Entry 7FO1 (X-ray diffraction, 1.50 A resolution); this record covers chains A and B.

== Chain A ==
Name: Pre-mRNA-splicing factor 8
Organism: Saccharomyces cerevisiae S288C
UniProtKB: P33334 (PRP8_YEAST); numbering as in UniProt (aligned over 1836-2090)
Sequence (258 residues; numbered 1833 to 2090; the number before each row is that of its first residue):
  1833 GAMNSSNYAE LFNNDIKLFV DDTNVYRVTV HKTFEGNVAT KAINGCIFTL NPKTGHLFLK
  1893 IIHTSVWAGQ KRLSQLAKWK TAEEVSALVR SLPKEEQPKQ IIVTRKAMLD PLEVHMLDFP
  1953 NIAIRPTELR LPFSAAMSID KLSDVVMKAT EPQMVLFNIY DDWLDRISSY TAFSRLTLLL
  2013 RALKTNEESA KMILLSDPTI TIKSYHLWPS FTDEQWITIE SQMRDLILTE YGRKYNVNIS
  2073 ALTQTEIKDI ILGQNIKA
Unresolved in the structure: 2070-2090
Construct notes: expression tag (1833-1835)
Swiss-Prot annotation at these positions:
  - mutagenesis: Asp1853 (D1853A: Alters protein folding. Severely impaired growth. Strongly reduced growth at 35 degrees Celsius; when associated with A-1854; D1853N: Reduced growth at 30 degrees Celsius ...), Asp1854 (D1854A: Reduced growth at 30 degrees Celsius. Strongly reduced growth at 16 degrees Celsius. Strongly reduced growth at 35 degrees Celsius; when associated with A-1853 ...), Thr1855 (T1855A: Reduced growth at 30 degrees Celsius. Strongly reduced growth at 16 degrees Celsius), Thr1936 (T1936A: Reduced growth at 30 degrees Celsius. Strongly reduced growth at 16 degrees Celsius), Arg1937 (R1937K: Severely impaired growth. Reduced growth at 30 degrees Celsius. Strongly reduced growth at 16 degrees Celsius)

== Chain B ==
Name: A1 cistron-splicing factor AAR2
Organism: Saccharomyces cerevisiae S288C
UniProtKB: P32357 (AAR2_YEAST); aligned to UniProt positions 1-317 over residues 1-317
Sequence (308 residues; numbered -3 to 317; 13 numbers in that range are skipped by the numbering (no residue carries them; nothing is unmodelled there); the number before each row is that of its first residue; numbers below 1 keep their minus sign (Gly-3 is residue -3)):
    -3 GAMAMNTVPF TSAPIEVTIG IDQYSFNVKE NQPFHGIKDI PIGHVHVIHF QHADNSSMRY
    57 GYWFDCRMGN FYIQYDPKDG LYKMMEERDG AKFENIVHNF KERQMMVSYP KIDEDDTWYN
   117 LTEFVQMDKI RKIVRKDENQ FSYVDSSMTT VQENEL
   166 SSSSSDPAHS LNYTVINFKS REAIRPGHEM EDFLDKSYYL NTVMLQGIFK NSSNYFGELQ
   226 FAFLNAMFFG NYGSSLQWHA MIELICSSAT VPKHMLDKLD EILYYQIKTL PEQYSDILLN
   286 ERVWNICLYS SFQKNSLHNT EKIMENKYPE LL
Unresolved in the structure: -3 to 0, 166-169
Construct notes: expression tag (-3 to 0); conflict Ser166 (Leu153 in P32357), Ser167 (Lys154 in P32357), Ser170 (Asp in P32357)
Swiss-Prot annotation at these positions:
  - region: Leu261 to Ile282 (Leucine-zipper)
  - modified residue: Ser253 (Phosphoserine), Thr274 (Phosphothreonine)
Small-molecule neighbours: W0R (3-[(2-methylpropyl)sulfanyl]-N-(pyridin-3-yl)propanamide): Phe22, Asn23, Val24, Gln28, Pro29, Phe30, Arg99, Gln100, Met101, Met102, Val103

== Chain A / chain B interface ==
Pairs across the interface - 17 pairs, chain A then chain B:
  Gln1907(A) with Met195(B); Leu199(B)
  Leu1908(A) with Met195(B), hydrophobic
  Trp1911(A) with Glu194(B); Met195(B); Phe198(B), hydrophobic
  Asp1942(A) with Lys184(B), salt bridge; Phe198(B)
  Glu1945(A) with Lys184(B), salt bridge
  Val1946(A) with Ile189(B), hydrophobic; Glu194(B); Phe198(B), hydrophobic
  His1947(A) with Glu194(B), salt bridge
  Leu1949(A) with Lys184(B); Ser185(B); Arg186(B)
  Asp1950(A) with Arg186(B), salt bridge

== In short ==
Chain A and chain B form an interface of 9 and 8 residues respectively; the contacts include 4 salt bridges.
Among the polar pairs are Asp1942(A)-Lys184(B), Glu1945(A)-Lys184(B) and His1947(A)-Glu194(B). Ligands of
chain B: compound W0R. From UniProt: 5 mutagenesis sites on chain A.
Chain A is Pre-mRNA-splicing factor 8 and chain B is A1 cistron-splicing factor AAR2, both from Saccharomyces
cerevisiae S288C; the structure, PanDDA analysis group deposition -- Aar2/RNaseH in complex with fragment
P07G03 from the F2X-Universal Library, was determined by X-ray diffraction (same publication as 5ST0, 5ST1,
5ST2, 5ST3, 5ST4, 5ST5 and 248 further entries).
